PDB entry 6USP | X-ray diffraction, 3.56 A resolution | chains A and F of the 3 polymer chains in the assembly

Chain A:
Name: Telomerase reverse transcriptase
From: Tribolium castaneum
Notes: EC 2.7.7.49
UniProtKB: Q0QHL8 (Q0QHL8_TRICA); numbering as in UniProt (aligned over 1-596)
Amino-acid sequence (597 residues; each row starts with the number of its first residue; numbering starts at 0):
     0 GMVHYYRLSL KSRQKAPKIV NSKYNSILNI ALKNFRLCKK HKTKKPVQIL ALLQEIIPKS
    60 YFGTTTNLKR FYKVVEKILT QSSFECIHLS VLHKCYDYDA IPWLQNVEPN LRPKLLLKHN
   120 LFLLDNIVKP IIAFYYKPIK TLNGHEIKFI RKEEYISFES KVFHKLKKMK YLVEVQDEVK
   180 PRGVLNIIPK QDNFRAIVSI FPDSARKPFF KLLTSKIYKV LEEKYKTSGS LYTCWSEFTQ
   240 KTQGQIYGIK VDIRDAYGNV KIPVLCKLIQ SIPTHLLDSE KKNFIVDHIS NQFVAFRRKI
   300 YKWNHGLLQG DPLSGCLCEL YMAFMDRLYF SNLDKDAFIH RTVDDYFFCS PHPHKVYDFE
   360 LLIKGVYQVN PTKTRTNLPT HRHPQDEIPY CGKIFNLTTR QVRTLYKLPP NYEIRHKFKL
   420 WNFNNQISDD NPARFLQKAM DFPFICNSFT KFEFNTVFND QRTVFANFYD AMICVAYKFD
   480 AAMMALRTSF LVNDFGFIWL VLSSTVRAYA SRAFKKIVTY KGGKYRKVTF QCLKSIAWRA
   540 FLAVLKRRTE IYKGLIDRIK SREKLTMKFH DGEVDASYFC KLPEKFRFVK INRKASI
Disordered / not traced: 0
Differences from the reference sequence: expression tag (0)
Ion coordination: Mg2+: Asp251, Asp343, Asp344 (shared with 1 residue of chain E)
Reported in the primary citation:
  - binding site for the 16-nt DNA/RNA hybrid strand (chain F): Gly309
  - mutagenesis - R194A (28-fold), Q308A (60 fold): decreased catalytic activity on dGTP
  - mutagenesis - R194A (5 fold), Q308A (2 fold): decreased binding to dGTP
  - mutagenesis - Y256A (1,490-fold): increased catalytic activity on rGTP
  - mutagenesis - Y256A (12-fold): increased binding to rGTP
  - mutagenesis - Y256A (6.6 s-1): increased catalytic activity on dGTP
  - specificity-determining residues: Tyr256

Chain F:
Molecule: 16-nt DNA/RNA hybrid strand
Sequence (16 nucleotides; numbered 1 to 16; the number before each row is that of its first residue):
     1 CUGACCUGAC CTGACC

How chain A and chain F interact:
Residue-residue contacts (10; chain A residue first):
  Leu141(A) with C1(F), base contact
  Lys206(A) with G3(F), phosphate contact
  Tyr217(A) with G3(F), sugar contact
  Pro311(A) with U2(F), sugar contact
  Phe441(A) with U7(F), sugar contact
  Pro442(A) with U7(F), base contact
  Cys445(A) with C6(F), hydrogen bond to the base; U7(F), sugar contact
  Asn446(A) with C6(F), base contact
  Lys515(A) with U7(F), sugar contact
Other interface residues (no listed pair), chain A (12 interface residues in all): Thr213, Gly309, Asp310
Other interface residues (no listed pair), chain F (6 interface residues in all): G8

Summary:
12 residues of chain A face 6 of chain F across their interface, with 1 hydrogen bond. Its one hydrogen-bonded
contact is Cys445(A)-C6(F). Asp251(A), Asp343(A) and Asp344(A) coordinate Mg2+. From the paper: a binding site
for the 16-nt DNA/RNA hybrid strand (chain F) at Gly309(A); R194A and Q308A of chain A reduce catalytic
activity on dGTP.
Here chain A is Telomerase reverse transcriptase (Tribolium castaneum) and chain F is a 16-nt DNA/RNA hybrid
strand. Entry 6USP (Telomerase Reverse Transcriptase product complex, TERT:DNA) was determined by X-ray
diffraction (same publication as 6USO, 6USQ and 6USR).
